5FM1 - chains B and E of the 6 polymer chains in the assembly; structure by electron microscopy, 8.00 A resolution (low resolution: residue-level contacts below are approximate; hydrogen-bond / salt-bridge calls are withheld).

Chain B:
Name: Spindle pole body component SPC98
From: Saccharomyces cerevisiae
Reference sequence: P53540 (SPC98_YEAST); residue numbers follow UniProt; this construct covers 1-846
Sequence (846 residues; row label = number of the first residue in the row):
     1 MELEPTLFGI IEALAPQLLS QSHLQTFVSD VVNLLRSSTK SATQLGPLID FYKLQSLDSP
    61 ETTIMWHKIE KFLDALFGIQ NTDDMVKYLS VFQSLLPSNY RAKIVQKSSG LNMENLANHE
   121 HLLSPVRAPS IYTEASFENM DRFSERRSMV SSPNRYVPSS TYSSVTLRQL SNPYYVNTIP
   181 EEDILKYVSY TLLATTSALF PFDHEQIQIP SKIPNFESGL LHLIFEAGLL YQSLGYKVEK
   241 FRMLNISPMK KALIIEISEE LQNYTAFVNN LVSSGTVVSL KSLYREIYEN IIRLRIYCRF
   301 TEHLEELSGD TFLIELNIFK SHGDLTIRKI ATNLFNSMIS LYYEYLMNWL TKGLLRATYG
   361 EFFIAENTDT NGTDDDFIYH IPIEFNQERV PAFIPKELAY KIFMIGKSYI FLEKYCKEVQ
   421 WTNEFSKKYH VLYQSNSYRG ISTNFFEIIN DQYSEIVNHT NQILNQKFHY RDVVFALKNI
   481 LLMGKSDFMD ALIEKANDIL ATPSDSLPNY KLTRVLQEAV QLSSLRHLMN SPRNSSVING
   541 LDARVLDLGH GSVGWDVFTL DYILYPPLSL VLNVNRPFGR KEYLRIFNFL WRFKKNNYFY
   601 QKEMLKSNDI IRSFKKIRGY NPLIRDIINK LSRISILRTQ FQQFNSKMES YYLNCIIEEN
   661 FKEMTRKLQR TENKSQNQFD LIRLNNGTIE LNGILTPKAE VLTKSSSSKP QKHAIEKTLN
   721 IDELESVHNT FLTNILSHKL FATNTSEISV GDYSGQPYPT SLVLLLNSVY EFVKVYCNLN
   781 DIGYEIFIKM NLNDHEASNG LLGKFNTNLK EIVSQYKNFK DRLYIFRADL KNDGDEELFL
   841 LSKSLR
Disordered / not traced: 1-179, 368-378, 613-627, 672-718, 744-755, 781-797
Curated features (UniProtKB/Swiss-Prot):
  - modified residue (Phosphoserine): Ser124, Ser136

Chain E:
Name: Spindle pole body component 110
From: Saccharomyces cerevisiae
Sequence (44 residues; numbered 1 to 44; the number before each row is that of its first residue; X marks 44 residues of unknown identity (built as UNK)):
     1 XXXXXXXXXX XXXXXXXXXX XXXXXXXXXX XXXXXXXXXX XXXX

Chain B / chain E interface:
Interface residues of chain B (facing chain E), 7 residues: His204, Glu205, Gln206, Gln208, Glu302, His303, Glu306

In short:
Chain B and chain E make no direct contact in this assembly.
Chain B is Spindle pole body component SPC98 and chain E is Spindle pole body component 110, both from
Saccharomyces cerevisiae; the structure, Structure of gamma-tubulin small complex based on a cryo-EM map,
chemical cross-links, and a remotely related ..., was determined by electron microscopy together with 5FLZ
from the same study.
